Entry 6AMK (X-ray diffraction, 3.29 A resolution); this record covers chains A and Z of the 4 polymer chains in the assembly.

[Chain A]
Protein: Putative DNA-binding protein
From: Streptomyces venezuelae
UniProtKB: A0A0M7QSG5 (A0A0M7QSG5_STRVZ); the construct has insertions or renumbered stretches relative to UniProt, so the offset changes along the chain: 1-8 = UniProt 2-9; 10-68 = UniProt 10-68
Amino-acid sequence (72 residues; each row starts with the number of its first residue; numbers below 1 keep their minus sign (Gly-3 is residue -3)):
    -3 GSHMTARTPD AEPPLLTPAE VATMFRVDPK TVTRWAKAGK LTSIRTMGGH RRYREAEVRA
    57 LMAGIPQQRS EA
Unresolved in the structure: -3 to 8, 61-68
Construct notes: expression tag (-3 to 0); insertion (9); engineered mutation Mse43 (Leu in A0A0M7QSG5), Mse58 (Leu in A0A0M7QSG5)
Modified positions: Mse0, Mse43, Mse58 (selenomethionine); Mse20 (selenomethionine; parent Met)
From the paper describing this entry:
  - self-association interface (contacts with another copy of this molecule); pairs are residue here / residue on that copy: Phe21-Mse43 (hydrophobic contact), Arg22-Glu16 (salt bridge), Trp31-Mse43 (hydrophobic contact), Phe21, Val23, Trp31, Ile40
  - binding site for the 22-nt DNA strand: Ala15, Lys26, Thr29, Arg30, Lys33, His46, Arg47, Arg48
  - binding site for the 22-nt DNA strand (chain Z): Arg30
  - specificity-determining residues: Arg30
  - mutagenesis - E16R (10-fold): decreased binding to the 22-nt DNA strand
  - mutagenesis - R30A, G44E, H46E: abolished binding to the 22-nt DNA strand
  - mutagenesis - L43M/L58M (Kd 20 nM): unchanged binding to the 22-nt DNA strand

[Chain Z]
Molecule: 22-nt DNA strand
Sequence (22 nucleotides; row label = number of the first residue in the row):
     5 AATGTCCGAA TTACCCGAAT TG

[How chain A and chain Z interact]
Contacting residue pairs - 18 pairs, chain A then chain Z:
  Arg22(A) with DA17(Z), phosphate contact
  Val23(A) with DA17(Z), phosphate contact
  Asp24(A) with DA17(Z), hydrogen bond to the phosphate; DC18(Z), phosphate contact
  Lys26(A) with DC18(Z), base contact
  Thr27(A) with DT16(Z), sugar contact; DA17(Z), hydrogen bond to the phosphate
  Arg30(A) with DT16(Z), base contact; DA17(Z), hydrogen bond to the base
  Trp31(A) with DT16(Z), hydrogen bond to the phosphate
  Thr42(A) with DT25(Z), hydrogen bond to the phosphate
  Mse43(A) with DT25(Z), phosphate contact
  Gly44(A) with DT24(Z), phosphate contact; DT25(Z), hydrogen bond to the phosphate
  His46(A) with DT24(Z), hydrogen bond to the sugar; DT25(Z), sugar contact
  Arg48(A) with DT25(Z), phosphate contact; DG26(Z), salt bridge to the phosphate
Other interface residues (no listed pair), chain A (14 interface residues in all): Lys36, Gly45
Other interface residues (no listed pair), chain Z (7 interface residues in all): DT15

[In short]
Chain A and chain Z form an interface of 14 and 7 residues respectively; the contacts include 7 hydrogen bonds
and 1 salt bridge. Among the polar pairs are Arg30(A)-DA17(Z), His46(A)-DT24(Z) and Asp24(A)-DA17(Z). The
paper reports a binding site for the 22-nt DNA strand at Ala15(A), Lys26(A) and Thr29(A) among others; R30A,
G44E and H46E of chain A abolish binding to the 22-nt DNA strand; 5 substitutions were tested in all.
Here chain A is Putative DNA-binding protein (Streptomyces venezuelae) and chain Z is a 22-nt DNA strand.
Entry 6AMK (Structure of Streptomyces venezuelae BldC-whiI opt complex) was determined by X-ray diffraction
(same publication as 6AMA).
